8IBI - chain A; structure by X-ray diffraction, 2.14 A resolution.

[Chain A]
Molecule: PET hydrolase
From: Caldimonas taiwanensis
Chain sequence (270 residues; each row starts with the number of its first residue):
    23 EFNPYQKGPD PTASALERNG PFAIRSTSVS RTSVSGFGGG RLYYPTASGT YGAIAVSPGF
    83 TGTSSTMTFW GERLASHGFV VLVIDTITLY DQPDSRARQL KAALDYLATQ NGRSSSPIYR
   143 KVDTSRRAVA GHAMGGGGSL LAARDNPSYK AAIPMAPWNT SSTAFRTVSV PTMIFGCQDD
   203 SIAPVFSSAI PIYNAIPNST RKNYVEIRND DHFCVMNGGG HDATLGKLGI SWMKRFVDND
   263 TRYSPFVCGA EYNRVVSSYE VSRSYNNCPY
Disulfides: Cys199-Cys236, Cys270-Cys290
Covalent attachments: N-acetylglucosamine (NAG) linked to Asn220
Reported in the primary citation:
  - post-translational modification sites: Asn220
  - conformationally variable residues (side-chain flip): Trp180

[In short]
Covalently linked N-acetylglucosamine: at Asn220. The paper reports a modification site at Asn220;
conformational variability at Trp180.
Chain A is PET hydrolase (Caldimonas taiwanensis); the structure, Inactive mutant of CtPL-H210S/F214I, was
determined by X-ray diffraction (same publication as 8IAN and 8IBJ).
